Entry 7RCC (X-ray diffraction, 2.45 A resolution); this record covers chains A and E of the 3 polymer chains in the assembly.

== Chain A ==
Protein: I-OnuI_e-hPD1-b
Source organism: Synthetic construct
Sequence (300 residues; row label = number of the first residue in the row):
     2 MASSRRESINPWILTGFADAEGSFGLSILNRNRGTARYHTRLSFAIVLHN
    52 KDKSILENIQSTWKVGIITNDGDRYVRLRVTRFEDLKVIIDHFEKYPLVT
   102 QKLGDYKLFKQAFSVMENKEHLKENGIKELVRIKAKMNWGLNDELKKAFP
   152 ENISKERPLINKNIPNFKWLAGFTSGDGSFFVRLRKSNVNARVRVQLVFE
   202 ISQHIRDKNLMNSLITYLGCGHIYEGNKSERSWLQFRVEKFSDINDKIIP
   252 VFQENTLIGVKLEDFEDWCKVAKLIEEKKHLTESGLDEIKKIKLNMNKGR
Not modelled in the structure: 2-4, 33-37, 153, 188-192, 283-286, 301
Metal / ion sites: Ca2+ site 1: Asp20, Ala21, Asp178; Ca2+ site 2: Ala21, Asp178 (shared with DC14(E) of chain E; 1 residue of chain F); Ca2+ site 3: Glu22, Asp178 (shared with DC14(E), DC15(E) of chain E; 2 residues of chain F); Ca2+ site 4: Glu22, Gly177 (shared with DC15(E) of chain E; 1 residue of chain F)

== Chain E ==
Molecule: 26-nt DNA strand
Sequence (26 nucleotides; each row starts with the number of its first residue; numbers below 1 keep their minus sign (DG-1 is residue -1)):
    -1 GGGGGCATGCAGATCCCACAGGCGCG
Metal / ion sites: Ca2+ site 1: DC14 (shared with Ala21(A), Asp178(A) of chain A; 1 residue of chain F); Ca2+ site 2: DC14, DC15 (shared with Glu22(A), Asp178(A) of chain A; 2 residues of chain F); Ca2+ site 3: DC15 (shared with Glu22(A), Gly177(A) of chain A; 1 residue of chain F)

== Chain A / chain E interface ==
Pairs across the interface (54; chain A residue first):
  Glu22(A) - DC15(E)  phosphate contact
  Arg38(A) - DG1(E)  salt bridge to the phosphate
  Arg38(A) - DG2(E)  salt bridge to the phosphate
  Arg42(A) - DT6(E)  hydrogen bond to the base
  Ile68(A) - DA5(E)  phosphate contact
  Ile68(A) - DT6(E)  phosphate contact
  Asp72(A) - DC8(E)  base contact
  Arg78(A) - DC8(E)  base contact
  Arg78(A) - DA9(E)  base contact
  Arg80(A) - DT6(E)  base contact
  Arg80(A) - DG7(E)  hydrogen bond to the base
  Arg80(A) - DC8(E)  base contact
  Thr82(A) - DC4(E)  sugar contact
  Thr82(A) - DA5(E)  hydrogen bond to the phosphate
  Arg83(A) - DC4(E)  phosphate contact
  Arg83(A) - DA5(E)  salt bridge to the phosphate
  Phe84(A) - DC4(E)  hydrogen bond to the phosphate
  His122(A) - DG3(E)  salt bridge to the phosphate
  Leu123(A) - DG2(E)  phosphate contact
  Trp140(A) - DG10(E)  base contact
  Trp140(A) - DA11(E)  sugar contact
  Trp140(A) - DT12(E)  sugar contact
  Gly177(A) - DC15(E)  phosphate contact
  Asp178(A) - DC14(E)  phosphate contact
  Asp178(A) - DC15(E)  phosphate contact
  Gly179(A) - DC15(E)  sugar contact
  Gly179(A) - DA16(E)  phosphate contact
  Ser180(A) - DC15(E)  sugar contact
  Ser180(A) - DA16(E)  hydrogen bond to the phosphate
  Phe182(A) - DA16(E)  base contact
  Phe182(A) - DC17(E)  base contact
  Arg184(A) - DA18(E)  salt bridge to the phosphate
  Arg184(A) - DG19(E)  hydrogen bond to the base
  Arg186(A) - DG19(E)  hydrogen bond to the base
  Arg186(A) - DG20(E)  hydrogen bond to the base
  Arg186(A) - DC21(E)  base contact
  Glu201(A) - DA16(E)  hydrogen bond to the base
  Glu201(A) - DC17(E)  hydrogen bond to the base
  Ser203(A) - DC14(E)  sugar contact
  Ser203(A) - DC15(E)  base contact
  Gln204(A) - DC14(E)  phosphate contact
  His205(A) - DC13(E)  salt bridge to the phosphate
  His205(A) - DC14(E)  hydrogen bond to the phosphate
  Ser233(A) - DC13(E)  hydrogen bond to the phosphate
  Trp234(A) - DC14(E)  base contact
  Trp234(A) - DC15(E)  base contact
  Gln236(A) - DA16(E)  base contact
  Gln236(A) - DC17(E)  base contact
  Arg238(A) - DC17(E)  base contact
  Arg238(A) - DA18(E)  base contact
  Lys262(A) - DA16(E)  salt bridge to the phosphate
  Lys294(A) - DC17(E)  salt bridge to the phosphate
  Asn298(A) - DA16(E)  sugar contact
  Asn298(A) - DC17(E)  hydrogen bond to the phosphate
Interface residues without a listed pair, chain A (36 interface residues in all): Thr70, Glu85, Lys120, Phe181, Val183

== Summary ==
36 residues of chain A and 21 residues of chain E are in contact; the contacts include 13 hydrogen bonds and 8
salt bridges. Polar contacts include Arg42(A)-DT6(E), Arg80(A)-DG7(E) and Arg184(A)-DG19(E). Asp20(A),
Ala21(A) and Asp178(A) coordinate Ca2+ site 1.
Here chain A is I-OnuI_e-hPD1-b (Synthetic construct) and chain E is a 26-nt DNA strand. Entry 7RCC (First
stage engineered variant of I-OnuI after initial reassembly) was determined by X-ray diffraction.
